6QEM - chains J and K of the 13 polymer chains in the assembly; structure by electron microscopy, 3.40 A resolution.

# Chain J (and K)
Molecule: DNA replication protein DnaC
From: Escherichia coli
Notes: EC 3.6.4.12; chain K of this document is another copy of the same molecule, construct and numbering; everything in this record applies to it too
UniProtKB: P0AEF0 (DNAC_ECOLI); residue numbers follow UniProt; this construct covers 1-245
Sequence (245 residues; numbered 1 to 245; the number before each row is that of its first residue):
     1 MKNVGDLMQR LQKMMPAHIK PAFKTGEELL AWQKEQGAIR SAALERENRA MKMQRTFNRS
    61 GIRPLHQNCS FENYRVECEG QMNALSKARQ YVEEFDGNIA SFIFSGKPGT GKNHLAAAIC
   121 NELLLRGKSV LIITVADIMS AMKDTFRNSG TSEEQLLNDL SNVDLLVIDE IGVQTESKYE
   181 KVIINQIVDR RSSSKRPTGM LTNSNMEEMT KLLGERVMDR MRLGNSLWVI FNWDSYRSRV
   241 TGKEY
Unresolved in the structure: 240-245
Small-molecule neighbours:
  - ADP (adenosine-5'-diphosphate), molecule 1: His-66, Asn-73, Tyr-74, Arg-75, Lys-107, Pro-108, Gly-109, Thr-110, Gly-111, Lys-112, Asn-113, His-114, Tyr-236, Arg-237
  - ADP, molecule 2: Arg-216, Asp-219, Arg-220
Curated features (UniProtKB/Swiss-Prot):
  - site: Cys-69 (Probably involved in interaction with DnaB protein)
  - mutagenesis: Cys-69 (C69S: Decreased ability to restore DNA replication and growth in mutant dnaB252), Lys-112 (K112R: Loss of DnaC's DnaB- and ssDNA-stimulated ATPase activity), Phe-146 (F146A: Loss of DnaC ATPase activity, decreased ssDNA binding, decreased DnaB loading on ssDNA), Glu-176 to Lys-178 (In dnaC809,820; almost completely suppresses single priA deletion, priB-priC double deletion, triple priA-priB-priC deletion, multi-mutant cells grow normally, have slightly increased SOS induction ...), Glu-176 (E176G: In dnaC809; partially suppresses a priB-priC double deletion these mutant cells resemble priA deletion, grow slowly, have high SOS induction, 5-fold decreased recombination ...), Ser-177 (S177D: Loss of DnaC ATPase activity, decreased ssDNA binding, decreased DnaB loading on ssDNA), Lys-178 (K178N: In dnaC820; suppresses the slow growth phenotype of a double priB-priC deletion plus dnaC809 mutation), Tyr-179 (Y179A: Loss of DnaC ATPase activity, decreased ssDNA binding, decreased DnaB loading on ssDNA)
From the paper describing this entry:
  - binding site for ssDNA: Phe-146, Ser-177, Tyr-179
  - mutagenesis - F146A, S177D, Y179A: abolished catalytic activity
  - mutagenesis - F146A, S177D, Y179A: decreased binding to FAM-labeled dT25 oligonucleotide

# Chain J / chain K interface
Residue-residue contacts - 39 pairs, chain J then chain K:
  Ser-149(J) with Arg-147(K)
  Gly-150(J) with Arg-147(K)
  Ser-152(J) with Asp-144(K); Arg-147(K)
  Glu-153(J) with Ser-140(K), hydrogen bond; Lys-143(K), salt bridge
  Glu-154(J) with Ser-140(K); Asp-144(K)
  Leu-157(J) with Ser-140(K)
  Lys-178(J) with Gln-174(K); Thr-175(K)
  Gln-186(J) with Ala-136(K), hydrogen bond (side chain-backbone); Asp-137(K), hydrogen bond; Ser-140(K)
  Asp-189(J) with Arg-63(K), salt bridge; Thr-134(K), hydrogen bond; Glu-170(K)
  Arg-190(J) with Arg-59(K); Arg-63(K); Asp-137(K), salt bridge
  Ser-193(J) with Arg-63(K); Pro-64(K); Leu-65(K), hydrogen bond (backbone-backbone)
  Ser-194(J) with Arg-63(K), hydrogen bond; Pro-64(K)
  Lys-195(J) with Pro-64(K); Leu-65(K)
  Arg-216(J) with Asn-113(K), hydrogen bond; Asp-169(K), salt bridge; Glu-170(K), salt bridge
  Asp-219(J) with Ser-235(K); Arg-237(K), salt bridge
  Arg-220(J) with Leu-65(K); His-66(K); Asn-113(K), hydrogen bond; Arg-237(K)
  Arg-222(J) with Arg-237(K), hydrogen bond (side chain-backbone); Ser-238(K)
  Leu-223(J) with Arg-237(K)
Interface residues without a listed pair, chain J (24 interface residues in all): Gln-155, Tyr-179, Val-182, Asn-185, Ser-192, Glu-215
Interface residues without a listed pair, chain K (24 interface residues in all): Phe-57, Pro-108, Gly-109, Ala-141

# Summary
Chain J and chain K each contribute 24 residues to their interface; the contacts include 9 hydrogen bonds and
6 salt bridges. Polar pairs include Glu-153(J)/Lys-143(K), Asp-189(J)/Arg-63(K) and Arg-190(J)/Asp-137(K).
Bound to chain J: ADP. From the paper: a binding site for ssDNA at Phe-146(J), Ser-177(J) and Tyr-179(J);
F146A, S177D and Y179A of chain J abolish catalytic activity.
Both chains are DNA replication protein DnaC (Escherichia coli). Entry 6QEM (E. coli DnaBC complex bound to
ssDNA) was determined by electron microscopy (same publication as 6QEL).
